4LFC - chains A and M of the 21 polymer chains in the assembly; structure by X-ray diffraction, 3.60 A resolution.

# Chain A
Molecule: 16S rRNA
From: Thermus thermophilus
Sequence (1522 nucleotides; numbered 0 to 1544 plus 19 insertion-coded residues; 42 numbers in that range are skipped by the numbering (no residue carries them; nothing is unmodelled there); the number before each row is that of its first residue; a row labelled like 190A-190L holds insertion residues (190A, then the next letters in order); numbering starts at 0):
     0 UUUGUUGGAG AGUUUGAUCC UGGCUCAGGG UGAACGCUGG CGGCGUGCCU AAGACAUGCA
    60 AGUCGUGCGG G
    73 CCGCGGGGUU UU
    88 ACUCCG
    95 UGGUC
   101 AGCGGCGGAC GGGUGAGUAA CGCGUGGGU
  129A G
   130 ACCUACCCGG AAGAGGGGGA CAACCCGGGG AAACUCGGGC UAAUCCCCCA UGUGGACCCG
   190 C
190A-190L CCCUUGGGGUGU
   191 GUCCAAAGGG CUUU
   216 GCCCGCUUCC GGAUGGGCCC GCGUCCCAUC AGCUAGUUGG UGGGGUAAUG GCCCACCAAG
   276 GCGACGACGG GUAGCCGGUC UGAGAGGAUG GCCGGCCACA GGGGCACUGA GACACGGGCC
   336 CCACUCCUAC GGGAGGCAGC AGUUAGGAAU CUUCCGCAAU GGGCGCAAGC CUGACGGAGC
   396 GACGCCGCUU GGAGGAAGAA GCCCUUCGGG GUGUAAACUC CUGAA
   442 CCCGGGACGA AACCCCCGAC GA
   474 GGGGACUGAC GGUACCGGG
   494 GUAAUAGCGC CGGCCAACUC CGUGCCAGCA GCCGCGGUAA UACGGAGGGC GCGAGCGUUA
   554 CCCGGAUUCA CUGGGCGUAA AGGGCGUGUA GGCGGCCUGG GGCGUCCCAU GUGAAAGACC
   614 ACGGCUCAAC CGUGGGGGAG CGUGGGAUAC GCUCAGGCUA GACGGUGGGA GAGGGUGGUG
   674 GAAUUCCCGG AGUAGCGGUG AAAUGCGCAG AUACCGGGAG GAACGCCGAU GGCGAAGGCA
   734 GCCACCUGGU CCACCCGUGA CGCUGAGGCG CGAAAGCGUG GGGAGCAAAC CGGAUUAGAU
   794 ACCCGGGUAG UCCACGCCCU AAACGAUGCG CGCUAGGUCU CUGGGUCU
   848 CCUGGGGGCC GAAGCUAACG CGUUAAGCGC GCCGCCUGGG GAGUACGGCC GCAAGGCUGA
   908 AACUCAAAGG AAUUGACGGG GGCCCGCACA AGCGGUGGAG CAUGUGGUUU AAUUCGAAGX
   968 AACGCGAAGA ACCUUACCAG GCCUUGACAU GCUAGG
 1003A G
  1004 AACCCGGGUG AAAGCCUGGG GUGCCCC
1030A-1030D GCGA
  1031 GGGGAGCCCU AGCACAGGUG CUGCAUGGCC GUCGUCAGCU CGUGCCGUGA GGUGUUGGGU
  1091 UAAGUCCCGC AACGAGCGCA ACCCCCGCCG UUAGUUGCCA GCGGUUCGGC CGGGCACUCU
  1151 AACGGGACUG CCCGCGAAA
  1171 GCGGGAGGAA GGAGGGGACG ACGUCUGGUC AGCAUGGCCC UUACGGCCUG GGCGACACAC
  1231 GUGCUACAAU GCCCACUACA AAGCGAUGCC ACCCGGCAAC GGGGAGCUAA UCGCAAAAAG
  1291 GUGGGCCCAG UUCGGAUUGG GGUCUGCAAC CCGACCCCAU GAAGCCGGAA UCGCUAGUAA
  1351 UCGCGGAUCA G
 1361A C
  1362 CAUGCCGCGG UGAAUACGUU CCCGGGCCUU GUACACACXG CCXGUXACGC CAUGGGAGCG
  1422 GGCUCUACCC GAAGUCGCCG GG
  1446 AGCCUACGGG
  1459 CAGGCGCCGA GGGUAGGGCC CGUGACUGGG GCGAAGUCGU AACAAGGUAG CUGUACCGGA
  1519 AGGUGCGGCU GGAUCCACUC CUUUCU
Not modelled in the structure: 0-4, 1534-1538
Differences from the reference sequence: conflict C1534 (A2157 in M26923.1), A1535 (C2158 in M26923.1)
Modified residues: PSU (pseudouridine-5'-monophosphate) at position 516, 7MG (7N-methyl-8-hydroguanosine-5'-monophosphate) at position 527, M2G (N2-dimethylguanosine-5'-monophosphate) at position 966, 5MC (5-methylcytidine-5'-monophosphate) at position 967, 2MG (2N-methylguanosine-5'-monophosphate) at position 1207, 5MC (5-methylcytidine-5'-monophosphate) at position 1400, 4OC (4n,o2'-methylcytidine-5'-monophosphate) at position 1402, 5MC (5-methylcytidine-5'-monophosphate) at position 1404, 5MC (5-methylcytidine-5'-monophosphate) at position 1407, UR3 (3-methyluridine-5'-monophoshate) at position 1498, MA6 (6N-dimethyladenosine-5'-monophoshate) at position 1518, MA6 (6N-dimethyladenosine-5'-monophoshate) at position 1519, PSU (pseudouridine-5'-monophosphate) at position 1540, PSU (pseudouridine-5'-monophosphate) at position 1541
Ion coordination: Mg2+ site 1 near U12 (its only coordinating residue here); Mg2+ site 2: U12, C526, A914; Mg2+ site 3 near G21 (its only coordinating residue here); Mg2+ site 4: G61, U62; Mg2+ site 5: A116, G117, G289; Mg2+ site 6: C121, G124, U125, G236; Mg2+ site 7 near A195 (its only coordinating residue here); Mg2+ site 8: G238, U239; K+ site 1 near G293 (its only coordinating residue here); Mg2+ site 9: G299, G558; Mg2+ site 10 near C352 (its only coordinating residue here); Mg2+ site 11 near C461 (its only coordinating residue here); 50 more Mg2+ sites not listed; 3 more K+ sites not listed
Residues lining bound ligands: tobramycin (TOY): 5MC_1404, G1405, U1406, 5MC_1407, A1408, C1409, G1491, A1492, A1493, G1494, U1495, C1496

# Chain M
Molecule: ribosomal protein S13
From: Thermus thermophilus
Reference sequence: P80377 (RS13_THET8); residue numbers follow UniProt; this construct covers 1-126
Chain sequence (126 residues; each row starts with the number of its first residue):
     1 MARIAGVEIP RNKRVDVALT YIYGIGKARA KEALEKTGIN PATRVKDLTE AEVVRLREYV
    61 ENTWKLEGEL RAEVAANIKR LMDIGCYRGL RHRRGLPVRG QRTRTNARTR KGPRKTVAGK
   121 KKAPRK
Not modelled in the structure: 1, 120-126
Ion coordination: Mg2+: Thr20, Ile25 (shared with U1330(A) of chain A)

# How chain A and chain M interact
Pairs across the interface (85):
  G947(A) with Arg108(M), phosphate contact; Thr109(M), phosphate contact
  C948(A) with Asn106(M), base contact; Ala107(M), hydrogen bond to the phosphate; Arg108(M), hydrogen bond to the phosphate; Thr109(M), hydrogen bond to the phosphate
  A949(A) with Gln101(M), phosphate contact; Asn106(M), base contact
  U950(A) with Arg102(M), salt bridge to the phosphate; Thr105(M), hydrogen bond to the base
  G951(A) with Arg102(M), salt bridge to the phosphate; Thr105(M), base contact
  U952(A) with Arg104(M), hydrogen bond to the base; Thr105(M), base contact
  G953(A) with Arg104(M), salt bridge to the phosphate
  G954(A) with Arg104(M), hydrogen bond to the base
  A1225(A) with Arg102(M), phosphate contact; Thr103(M), hydrogen bond to the phosphate
  C1226(A) with Arg91(M), salt bridge to the phosphate; Leu96(M), phosphate contact; Thr103(M), hydrogen bond to the sugar; Arg104(M), base contact; Lys111(M), hydrogen bond to the sugar
  A1227(A) with Leu96(M), phosphate contact; Lys111(M), phosphate contact; Lys115(M), hydrogen bond to the sugar; Val117(M), base contact
  C1228(A) with Arg104(M), hydrogen bond to the base; Arg108(M), salt bridge to the phosphate; Lys111(M), salt bridge to the phosphate; Lys115(M), salt bridge to the phosphate; Thr116(M), hydrogen bond to the phosphate; Val117(M), sugar contact
  A1229(A) with Arg104(M), base contact; Thr105(M), base contact; Arg114(M), salt bridge to the phosphate; Thr116(M), hydrogen bond to the phosphate
  C1230(A) with Thr105(M), base contact
  G1295(A) with Arg14(M), hydrogen bond to the sugar
  C1296(A) with Arg14(M), sugar contact; Arg44(M), salt bridge to the phosphate
  C1297(A) with Arg44(M), salt bridge to the phosphate
  U1302(A) with Lys13(M), salt bridge to the phosphate; Arg14(M), base contact; Val17(M), phosphate contact; Tyr21(M), hydrogen bond to the phosphate
  A1306(A) with Thr109(M), sugar contact
  U1307(A) with Gln101(M), hydrogen bond to the phosphate; Thr109(M), sugar contact; Arg110(M), phosphate contact
  U1308(A) with His92(M), hydrogen bond to the phosphate; Pro97(M), phosphate contact; Val98(M), hydrogen bond to the phosphate; Arg99(M), salt bridge to the phosphate; Arg110(M), phosphate contact
  G1309(A) with Asn77(M), phosphate contact; Ile78(M), sugar contact; Leu81(M), phosphate contact; Arg88(M), salt bridge to the phosphate; His92(M), salt bridge to the phosphate; Val98(M), phosphate contact; Arg99(M), salt bridge to the phosphate
  G1310(A) with Asn77(M), phosphate contact; Arg80(M), salt bridge to the phosphate; Arg88(M), salt bridge to the phosphate
  C1320(A) with Tyr87(M), sugar contact
  C1321(A) with Tyr87(M), sugar contact
  C1322(A) with Gly100(M), sugar contact
  G1323(A) with Arg99(M), phosphate contact; Gly100(M), phosphate contact
  C1328(A) with Ala28(M), phosphate contact; Arg29(M), hydrogen bond to the sugar
  A1329(A) with Tyr23(M), phosphate contact; Gly24(M), sugar contact; Ile25(M), hydrogen bond to the phosphate; Gly26(M), hydrogen bond to the phosphate; Lys27(M), phosphate contact; Ala28(M), hydrogen bond to the phosphate; Arg29(M), hydrogen bond to the phosphate; Leu70(M), sugar contact
  U1330(A) with Ile22(M), phosphate contact; Tyr23(M), phosphate contact; Ile25(M), hydrogen bond to the phosphate; Gly26(M), phosphate contact
  A1332(A) with Thr109(M), base contact
Other interface residues (no listed pair), chain A (33 interface residues in all): U1301, G1331
Other interface residues (no listed pair), chain M (46 interface residues in all): Thr20, Val74, Pro113, Ala118

# Overview
33 residues of chain A and 46 residues of chain M are in contact, with 24 hydrogen bonds and 17 salt bridges.
Among the polar pairs are U950(A)-Thr105(M), U952(A)-Arg104(M) and G954(A)-Arg104(M). Ligands of chain A:
tobramycin. U12(A), C526(A) and A914(A) coordinate Mg2+ site 2.
Chain A is 16S rRNA and chain M is ribosomal protein S13, both from Thermus thermophilus; the structure,
Crystal Structure of 30S ribosomal subunit from Thermus thermophilus, was determined by X-ray diffraction.
